Entry 6IPD (X-ray diffraction, 1.70 A resolution); this record covers chains A and T of the 4 polymer chains in the assembly.

Chain A:
Protein: DNA-directed DNA/RNA polymerase mu
Organism: Homo sapiens
Notes: EC 2.7.7.7; engineered mutation(s): deletions 398-410
UniProtKB: Q9NP87 (DPOLM_HUMAN); numbering as in UniProt; present here: 132-397, 411-494
Sequence (356 residues; numbered 127 to 494; 12 numbers in that range are skipped by the numbering (no residue carries them; nothing is unmodelled there); the number before each row is that of its first residue):
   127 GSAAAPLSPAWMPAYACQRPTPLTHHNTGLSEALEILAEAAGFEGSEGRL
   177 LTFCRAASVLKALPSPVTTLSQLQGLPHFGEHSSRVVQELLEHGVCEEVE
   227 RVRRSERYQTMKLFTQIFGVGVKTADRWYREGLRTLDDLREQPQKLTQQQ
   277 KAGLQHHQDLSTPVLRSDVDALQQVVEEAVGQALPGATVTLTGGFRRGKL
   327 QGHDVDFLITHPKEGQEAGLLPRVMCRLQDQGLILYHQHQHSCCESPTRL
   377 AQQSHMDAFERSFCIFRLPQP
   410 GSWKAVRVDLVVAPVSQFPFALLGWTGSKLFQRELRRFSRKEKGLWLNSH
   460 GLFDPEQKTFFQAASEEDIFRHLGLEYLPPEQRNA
Not modelled in the structure: 127-137, 366-384
Sequence notes: expression tag (127-131); linker (410)
UniProt features mapped onto this chain:
  - region: Arg323 to Asp332 (Involved in ssDNA binding)
  - binding site (Mg(2+)): Asp330, Asp332, Asp418
  - site: Gly433 (Responsible for the low discrimination between dNTP and rNTP)
Bound ions: Na+ site 1: Thr241, Ile243, Val246 (shared with 1 residue of chain P); Mn2+ site 1: Asp330, Asp332 (together with oxalic acid) (shared with 1 residue of chain P); Mn2+ site 2: Asp330, Asp332, Asp418 (shared with 1 residue of chain P); Na+ site 2 near Glu386 (its only coordinating residue here)
Ligand contacts: oxalic acid (OXD): Gly319, Gly320, Arg323, Lys325, Asp330, Asp332

Chain T:
Molecule: 9-nt DNA strand
Sequence (9 nucleotides; row label = number of the first residue in the row):
     1 CGGCATACG

Chain A / chain T interface:
Contacting residue pairs (25; chain A residue first):
  Gly174(A) with DC4(T), base contact
  Leu177(A) with DC4(T), phosphate contact; DA5(T), phosphate contact
  Gln364(A) with DG9(T), phosphate contact
  Phe385(A) with DG9(T), phosphate contact
  Glu386(A) with DC8(T), sugar contact; DG9(T), hydrogen bond to the phosphate
  Arg387(A) with DA7(T), hydrogen bond to the base; DC8(T), hydrogen bond to the sugar; DG9(T), hydrogen bond to the phosphate
  Phe389(A) with DG9(T), sugar contact
  Lys438(A) with DA5(T), base contact
  Arg442(A) with DA5(T), salt bridge to the phosphate
  Arg445(A) with DA5(T), hydrogen bond to the base; DT6(T), hydrogen bond to the base
  Arg446(A) with DC4(T), sugar contact; DA5(T), sugar contact
  Arg449(A) with DT6(T), salt bridge to the phosphate
  Lys450(A) with DG3(T), hydrogen bond to the phosphate; DC4(T), salt bridge to the phosphate
  Leu456(A) with DT6(T), sugar contact
  Asn457(A) with DT6(T), phosphate contact; DA7(T), hydrogen bond to the phosphate
  His459(A) with DA7(T), phosphate contact; DC8(T), phosphate contact
Interface residues without a listed pair, chain A (17 interface residues in all): Arg181

Summary:
The interface between chain A and chain T involves 17 residues on one side and 7 on the other; the contacts
include 8 hydrogen bonds and 3 salt bridges. Polar pairs include Arg387(A)-DA7(T), Arg445(A)-DA5(T) and
Arg445(A)-DT6(T). Bound to chain A: oxalic acid.
Here chain A is DNA-directed DNA/RNA polymerase mu (Homo sapiens) and chain T is a 9-nt DNA strand. Entry 6IPD
(Post-catalytic Complex of Human DNA Polymerase Mu with Templating Adenine and Mn-8oxodGMP) was determined by
X-ray diffraction together with 6AK8, 6AK9, 6AKH, 6IPE, 6IPF and 6IPG from the same study.
